PDB entry 7KGQ | X-ray diffraction, 1.34 A resolution | chains A and C of the 3 polymer chains in the assembly

Chain A:
Molecule: MHC class I antigen
Source organism: Homo sapiens
Reference sequence: Q861F7 (Q861F7_HUMAN); residues 1-278 here = UniProt positions 1-278
Chain sequence (278 residues; row label = number of the first residue in the row):
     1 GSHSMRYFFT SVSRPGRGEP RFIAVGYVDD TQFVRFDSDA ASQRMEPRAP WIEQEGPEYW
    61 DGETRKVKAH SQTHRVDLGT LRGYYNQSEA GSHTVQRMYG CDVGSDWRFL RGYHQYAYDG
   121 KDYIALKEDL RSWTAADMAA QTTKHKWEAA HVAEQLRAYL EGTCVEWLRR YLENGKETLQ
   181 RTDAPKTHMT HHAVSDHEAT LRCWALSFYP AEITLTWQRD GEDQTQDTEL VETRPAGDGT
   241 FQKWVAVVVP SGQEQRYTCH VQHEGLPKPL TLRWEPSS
Unresolved in the structure: 277-278
Disulfides: Cys-101/Cys-164, Cys-203/Cys-259
Differences from the reference sequence: conflict Val-245 (Ala in Q861F7)
Metal / ion sites: Cd2+ site 1: His-145, His-197, Glu-198; Cd2+ site 2: His-151, Glu-154, His-191; Ca2+ near Glu-198 (its only coordinating residue here)

Chain C:
Molecule: Nucleoprotein
Reference sequence: P0DTC9 (NCAP_SARS2); residues 1-9 here correspond to UniProt positions 222-230 (UniProt number = residue number + 221)
Chain sequence (9 residues; row label = number of the first residue in the row):
     1 LLLDRLNQL

Chain A / chain C interface:
Residue-residue contacts (45; chain A residue first):
  Met-5(A) / Leu-1(C)
  Tyr-7(A) / Leu-1(C)  hydrogen bond (side chain-backbone)
  Tyr-7(A) / Leu-2(C)  hydrophobic
  Phe-9(A) / Leu-2(C)  hydrophobic
  Met-45(A) / Leu-2(C)  hydrophobic
  Tyr-59(A) / Leu-1(C)  hydrophobic
  Glu-63(A) / Leu-1(C)
  Glu-63(A) / Leu-2(C)  hydrogen bond (side chain-backbone)
  Arg-65(A) / Asp-4(C)  salt bridge
  Lys-66(A) / Leu-1(C)
  Lys-66(A) / Leu-2(C)  hydrogen bond (side chain-backbone)
  Lys-66(A) / Leu-3(C)
  Lys-66(A) / Asp-4(C)
  Val-67(A) / Leu-2(C)  hydrophobic
  His-70(A) / Leu-3(C)
  His-70(A) / Asp-4(C)
  His-70(A) / Leu-6(C)
  Val-76(A) / Gln-8(C)
  Asp-77(A) / Gln-8(C)
  Asp-77(A) / Leu-9(C)  hydrogen bond (side chain-backbone)
  Thr-80(A) / Leu-9(C)
  Leu-81(A) / Leu-9(C)  hydrophobic
  Tyr-84(A) / Leu-9(C)  hydrogen bond (side chain-backbone)
  Arg-97(A) / Leu-6(C)
  Tyr-99(A) / Leu-2(C)
  Tyr-99(A) / Leu-3(C)  hydrogen bond (side chain-backbone)
  Tyr-116(A) / Leu-9(C)  hydrophobic
  Tyr-123(A) / Leu-9(C)  hydrophobic
  Thr-143(A) / Leu-9(C)  hydrogen bond (side chain-backbone)
  Lys-146(A) / Asn-7(C)
  Lys-146(A) / Gln-8(C)  hydrogen bond (side chain-backbone)
  Lys-146(A) / Leu-9(C)
  Trp-147(A) / Asn-7(C)
  Trp-147(A) / Gln-8(C)  hydrogen bond (side chain-backbone)
  Trp-147(A) / Leu-9(C)  hydrophobic
  Ala-150(A) / Asn-7(C)
  Val-152(A) / Asn-7(C)
  Gln-155(A) / Asn-7(C)
  Leu-156(A) / Leu-3(C)  hydrophobic
  Tyr-159(A) / Leu-1(C)  hydrogen bond (side chain-backbone)
  Tyr-159(A) / Leu-2(C)
  Tyr-159(A) / Leu-3(C)  hydrophobic
  Thr-163(A) / Leu-1(C)
  Trp-167(A) / Leu-1(C)  hydrophobic
  Tyr-171(A) / Leu-1(C)  hydrogen bond (side chain-backbone)
Also at the interface, not in a pair above, chain A (33 interface residues in all): Thr-73, His-74, His-114
Also at the interface, not in a pair above, chain C (9 interface residues in all): Arg-5

Summary:
33 residues of chain A and 9 residues of chain C are in contact, with 11 hydrogen bonds and 1 salt bridge.
Polar contacts include Arg-65(A)/Asp-4(C), Tyr-7(A)/Leu-1(C) and Glu-63(A)/Leu-2(C). His-145(A), His-197(A)
and Glu-198(A) form the Cd2+ site 1.
Here chain A is MHC class I antigen (Homo sapiens) and chain C is Nucleoprotein. Entry 7KGQ (Crystal Structure
of HLA-A*0201in complex with SARS-CoV-2 N222-230) was determined by X-ray diffraction, deposited together with
7KGO, 7KGP, 7KGR, 7KGS and 7KGT.
